3II3 - chain A; structure by X-ray diffraction, 2.70 A resolution.

Chain A:
Name: Putative uncharacterized protein
Organism: Acidianus filamentous virus 1
Reference sequence: Q70LE6 (Q70LE6_AFV1); residues 2-157 here = UniProt positions 2-157
Sequence (157 residues; each row starts with the number of its first residue):
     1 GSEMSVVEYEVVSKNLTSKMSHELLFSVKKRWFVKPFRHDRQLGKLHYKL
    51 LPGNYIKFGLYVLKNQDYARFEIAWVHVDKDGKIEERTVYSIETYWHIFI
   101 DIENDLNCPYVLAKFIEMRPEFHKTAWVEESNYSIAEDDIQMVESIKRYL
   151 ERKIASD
Disordered / not traced: 1-4, 155-157
Differences from the reference sequence: expression tag (1)
Metal / ion sites: Ni2+ site 1: His77, Asp79; Ni2+ site 2 near Glu144 (its only coordinating residue here)
What the authors report for this chain:
  - catalytic residues: Glu23, Lys57 (proposed by the authors, not directly observed)
  - catalytic residues: Glu86
  - mutagenesis - E86A: abolished catalytic activity
  - mutagenesis - K57A: unchanged catalytic activity

Overview:
The Ni2+ site 1 is built by His77 and Asp79. From the paper: catalytic residues Glu23, Lys57 and Glu86; E86A
abolishes catalytic activity.
Chain A is Putative uncharacterized protein (Acidianus filamentous virus 1); the structure, Structure of
ORF157 from Acidianus filamentous Virus 1, was determined by X-ray diffraction together with 3II2, 3ILD and
3ILE from the same study.
